Entry 9JWX (X-ray diffraction, 2.80 A resolution); this record covers chain A.

[Chain A]
Protein: Cysteine desulfurase IscS
Source organism: Helicobacter pylori 26695
Notes: EC 2.8.1.7
Reference sequence: O25008 (ISCS_HELPY); numbering as in UniProt (aligned over 1-387)
Chain sequence (401 residues; row label = number of the first residue in the row):
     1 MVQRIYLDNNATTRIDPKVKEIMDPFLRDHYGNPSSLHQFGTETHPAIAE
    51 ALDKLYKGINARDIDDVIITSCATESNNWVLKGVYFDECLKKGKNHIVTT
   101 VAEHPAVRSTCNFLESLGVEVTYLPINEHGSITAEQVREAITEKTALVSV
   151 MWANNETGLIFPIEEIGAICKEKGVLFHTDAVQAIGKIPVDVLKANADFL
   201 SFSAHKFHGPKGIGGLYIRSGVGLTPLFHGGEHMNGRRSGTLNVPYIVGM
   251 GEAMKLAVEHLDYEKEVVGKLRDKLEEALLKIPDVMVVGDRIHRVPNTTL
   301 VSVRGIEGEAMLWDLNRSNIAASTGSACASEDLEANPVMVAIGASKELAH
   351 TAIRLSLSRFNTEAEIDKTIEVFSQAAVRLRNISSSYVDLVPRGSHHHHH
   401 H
Unresolved in the structure: 1, 329-349, 385-401
Sequence notes: engineered mutation Val2 (Leu in O25008), Arg138 (Lys in O25008); expression tag (388-401)
Modified residues: Lys206 ((2S)-2-amino-6-[[3-hydroxy-2-methyl-5-(phosphonooxymethyl)pyridin-4-yl]methylideneamino]hexanoic acid; LLP)
Curated features (UniProtKB/Swiss-Prot):
  - active site: Cys328 (Cysteine persulfide intermediate)
  - binding site (pyridoxal 5'-phosphate): Ala73, Thr74, Asn155, Gln183, Ser203 to His205, Thr241
  - binding site ([2Fe-2S] cluster): Cys328
  - modified residue: Lys206 (N6-(pyridoxal phosphate)lysine)

[Summary]
Curated annotation (UniProt) lists active-site residue Cys328, 8 pyridoxal 5'-phosphate-binding residues and
[2Fe-2S] cluster-binding residue Cys328.
Chain A is Cysteine desulfurase IscS (Helicobacter pylori 26695); the structure, NifS soaked
with(2R,3R)-3-ethoxycarbonylaziridine-2-carboxylic acid, was determined by X-ray diffraction together with
9JX7 and 9JXT from the same study.
